6QXF - chains B and I of the 22 polymer chains in the assembly; structure by electron microscopy, 3.60 A resolution.

== Chain B ==
Protein: CRISPR-associated protein Csn2
Source organism: Streptococcus thermophilus
Reference sequence: G3ECR4 (CSN2_STRTR); residues 1-219 here = UniProt positions 1-219
Amino-acid sequence (219 residues; row label = number of the first residue in the row):
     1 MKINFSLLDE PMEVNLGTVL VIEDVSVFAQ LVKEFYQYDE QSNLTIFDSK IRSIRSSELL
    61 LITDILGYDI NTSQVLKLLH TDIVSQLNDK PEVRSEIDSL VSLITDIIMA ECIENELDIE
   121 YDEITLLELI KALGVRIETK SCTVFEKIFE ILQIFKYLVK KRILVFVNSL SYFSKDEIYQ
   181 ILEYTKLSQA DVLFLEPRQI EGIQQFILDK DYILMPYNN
Bound ions: Ca2+ site 1: Asp-122, Glu-123, Glu-128 (shared with 1 residue of chain C); Ca2+ site 2: Ala-132 (shared with 3 residues of chain C)
From the paper describing this entry:
  - binding site for the 25-nt DNA strand: Arg-55, Lys-77, Lys-160

== Chain I ==
Protein: CRISPR-associated endonuclease Cas1
Source organism: Streptococcus thermophilus
Notes: EC 3.1.-.-; engineered mutation(s): C-terminal Strep tag
Reference sequence: G3ECR2 (CAS1_STRTR); numbering as in UniProt (aligned over 1-289)
Amino-acid sequence (302 residues; numbered 1 to 302; the number before each row is that of its first residue):
     1 MAGWRTVVVN IHSKLSYKNN HLIFRNSYKT EMIHLSEIDI LLLETTDIVL TTMLVKRLVD
    61 ENILVIFCDD KRLPTAFLTP YYARHDSSLQ IARQIAWKEN VKCEVWTAII AQKILNQSYY
   121 LGECSFFEKS QSIMELYHGL ERFDPSNREG HSARIYFNTL FGNDFTRESD NDINAALDYG
   181 YTLLLSMFAR EVVVCGCMTQ IGLKHANQFN QFNLASDIME PFRPIIDRIV YQNRHNNFVK
   241 IKKELFSIFS ETYLYNGKEM YLSNIVSDYT KKVIKALNQL GEEIPEFRIL ESGWSHPQFE
   301 KA
Disordered / not traced: 1-2, 290-302
Construct notes: expression tag (290-302)

== Interface between chain B and chain I ==
Pairs across the interface - 13 pairs, chain B then chain I:
  Ile-207(B) / Arg-25(I)
  Asp-209(B) / Lys-14(I)  salt bridge
  Asp-209(B) / Arg-25(I)  salt bridge
  Asp-211(B) / Lys-14(I)  salt bridge
  Asp-211(B) / Thr-51(I)
  Ile-213(B) / Lys-14(I)
  Ile-213(B) / Val-49(I)  hydrophobic
  Met-215(B) / His-12(I)
  Met-215(B) / Ser-13(I)
  Met-215(B) / Lys-14(I)
  Met-215(B) / Arg-25(I)
  Pro-216(B) / Ser-27(I)
  Tyr-217(B) / Thr-30(I)
Interface residues without a listed pair, chain B (8 interface residues in all): Asn-218
Interface residues without a listed pair, chain I (9 interface residues in all): Asn-26

== In short ==
8 residues of chain B and 9 residues of chain I are in contact, with 3 salt bridges. Polar pairs include
Asp-209(B)/Lys-14(I), Asp-209(B)/Arg-25(I) and Asp-211(B)/Lys-14(I). Asp-122(B), Glu-123(B) and Glu-128(B)
coordinate Ca2+ site 1. From the paper: a binding site for the 25-nt DNA strand at Arg-55(B), Lys-77(B) and
Lys-160(B).
Here chain B is CRISPR-associated protein Csn2 and chain I is CRISPR-associated endonuclease Cas1, both from
Streptococcus thermophilus. Entry 6QXF (Cas1-Cas2-Csn2-DNA complex from the Type II-A CRISPR-Cas system) was
determined by electron microscopy (same publication as 6QXT and 6QY3).
